6PZ3 - chains A and T of the 3 polymer chains in the assembly; structure by X-ray diffraction, 2.40 A resolution.

== Chain A ==
Protein: DNA polymerase eta
From: Homo sapiens
Notes: EC 2.7.7.7
UniProtKB: Q9Y253 (POLH_HUMAN); numbering as in UniProt (aligned over 1-432)
Sequence (435 residues; row label = number of the first residue in the row; numbers below 1 keep their minus sign (Gly-2 is residue -2)):
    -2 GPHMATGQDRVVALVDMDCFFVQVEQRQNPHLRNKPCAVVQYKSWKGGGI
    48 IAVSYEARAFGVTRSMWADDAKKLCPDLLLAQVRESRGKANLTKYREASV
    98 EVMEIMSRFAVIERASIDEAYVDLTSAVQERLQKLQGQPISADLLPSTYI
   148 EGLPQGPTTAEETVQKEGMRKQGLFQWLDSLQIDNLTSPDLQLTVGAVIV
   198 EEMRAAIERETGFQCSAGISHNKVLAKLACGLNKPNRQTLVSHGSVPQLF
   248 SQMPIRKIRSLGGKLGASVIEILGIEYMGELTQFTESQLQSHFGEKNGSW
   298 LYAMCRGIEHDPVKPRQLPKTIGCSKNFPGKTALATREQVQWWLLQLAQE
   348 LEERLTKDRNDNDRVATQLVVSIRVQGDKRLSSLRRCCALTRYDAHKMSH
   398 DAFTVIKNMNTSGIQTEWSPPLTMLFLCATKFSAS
Unresolved in the structure: -2 to 0, 156-158
Construct notes: expression tag (-2 to 0); engineered mutation Met406 (Cys in Q9Y253)
Curated features (UniProtKB/Swiss-Prot):
  - binding site (Mg(2+)): Asp13, Met14, Asp115, Glu116
  - binding site (Mn(2+)): Asp13, Met14, Asp115, Glu116
  - binding site (a 2'-deoxyribonucleoside 5'-triphosphate): Arg61
  - natural variant: Val37 (deletion: In XPV), Leu75 (deletion: In XPV), Arg93 (R93P: In XPV), Arg111 (R111H: In XPV), Thr122 (T122P: In XPV), Gly153 (G153D: In a breast cancer sample), Thr191 (T191P: In XPV), Gly263 (G263V: In XPV), Val266 (V266D: In XPV), Gly295 (G295R: In XPV), Arg361 (R361S: In XPV)
  - mutagenesis: Tyr52 (Y52A/F: Reduces DNA polymerase activity; Y52E: Reduces DNA polymerase activity. Increases fidelity of replication and reduces translesion bypass), Arg61 (R61A: Reduces enzymatic activity by two-thirds), Ser62 (S62G: Increased DNA polymerase activity and translesion bypass compared to wild-type), Ala68 (A68S/V: Severe reduction in thymine dimer translesion bypass), Asn324 to Pro326 (Reduces binding to chromatin and to monoubiquitinated PCNA. Abolishes binding to monoubiquitinated PCNA; when associated with 705-E--H-713 Del)
Metal / ion sites: Mg2+ site 1: Asp13, Met14, Asp115 (together with XG4); Mg2+ site 2: Asp13, Asp115, Glu116 (together with XG4) (shared with 1 residue of chain P)
Residues lining bound ligands: XG4 (2'-deoxy-5'-O-[(R)-hydroxy{[(R)-hydroxy(phosphonooxy)phosphoryl]amino}phosphoryl]guanosine): Asp13, Met14, Asp15, Cys16, Phe17, Phe18, Gln38, Ile48, Ala49, Tyr52, Arg55, Arg61, Ile114, Asp115, Glu116, Lys231
From the paper describing this entry:
  - catalytic residues: Asp13, Asp115, Glu116
  - binding site for XG4: Phe18, Arg61
  - binding site for DNA template containing cytarabine (AraC) residue (chain T): Gln38, Asn324
  - Mg2+ coordination: Asp13, Met14, Asp115, Glu116

== Chain T ==
Molecule: DNA template containing cytarabine (AraC) residue
Sequence (12 nucleotides; numbered 1 to 12; the number before each row is that of its first residue):
     1 CATXACAGTGCT
Modified residues: CAR (cytosine arabinose-5'-phosphate) at position 4
Residues lining bound ligands: XG4 (2'-deoxy-5'-O-[(R)-hydroxy{[(R)-hydroxy(phosphonooxy)phosphoryl]amino}phosphoryl]guanosine): DT3, CAR_4, DA5

== Chain A / chain T interface ==
Residue-residue contacts (40):
  Gln38(A) - CAR_4(T)  base contact
  Gln38(A) - DA5(T)  sugar contact
  Tyr39(A) - CAR_4(T)  phosphate contact
  Tyr39(A) - DA5(T)  hydrogen bond to the phosphate
  Trp42(A) - DA2(T)  stacking on the base
  Gly46(A) - DT3(T)  base contact
  Ile47(A) - DT3(T)  base contact
  Ile48(A) - DT3(T)  base contact
  Ser62(A) - DT3(T)  base contact
  Trp64(A) - DT3(T)  base contact
  Lys86(A) - DC6(T)  salt bridge to the phosphate
  Ala87(A) - DA5(T)  sugar contact
  Leu89(A) - DA5(T)  phosphate contact
  Arg93(A) - DC6(T)  salt bridge to the phosphate
  Arg93(A) - DA7(T)  salt bridge to the phosphate
  Lys293(A) - DG10(T)  salt bridge to the phosphate
  Lys293(A) - DC11(T)  phosphate contact
  Lys311(A) - DT9(T)  phosphate contact
  Arg313(A) - DG8(T)  hydrogen bond to the phosphate
  Arg313(A) - DT9(T)  salt bridge to the phosphate
  Pro316(A) - DG8(T)  phosphate contact
  Lys317(A) - DG8(T)  hydrogen bond to the phosphate
  Lys317(A) - DT9(T)  salt bridge to the phosphate
  Thr318(A) - DA7(T)  sugar contact
  Thr318(A) - DG8(T)  hydrogen bond to the phosphate
  Ile319(A) - DA7(T)  phosphate contact
  Gly320(A) - DC6(T)  sugar contact
  Gly320(A) - DA7(T)  hydrogen bond to the phosphate
  Cys321(A) - DC6(T)  phosphate contact
  Ser322(A) - DA5(T)  sugar contact
  Ser322(A) - DC6(T)  hydrogen bond to the phosphate
  Lys323(A) - DA5(T)  phosphate contact
  Asn324(A) - CAR_4(T)  hydrogen bond to the sugar
  Asn324(A) - DA5(T)  hydrogen bond to the phosphate
  Pro326(A) - DC1(T)  phosphate contact
  Pro326(A) - DA2(T)  base contact
  Pro326(A) - CAR_4(T)  phosphate contact
  Gly327(A) - DC1(T)  hydrogen bond to the phosphate
  Arg351(A) - DC6(T)  salt bridge to the phosphate
  Arg351(A) - DA7(T)  salt bridge to the phosphate
Interface residues without a listed pair, chain A (31 interface residues in all): Arg111, Leu315, Thr329, Glu347

== In short ==
31 residues of chain A face 11 of chain T across their interface, with 9 hydrogen bonds, 8 salt bridges and 1
aromatic stacking contact. Among the polar pairs are Asn324(A)-CAR_4(T), Tyr39(A)-DA5(T) and Arg313(A)-DG8(T).
From the paper: catalytic residues Asp13(A), Asp115(A) and Glu116(A); a binding site for XG4 at Phe18(A) and
Arg61(A).
Chain A is DNA polymerase eta (Homo sapiens) and chain T is DNA template containing cytarabine (AraC) residue;
the structure, Polymerase Eta-catalyzed insertion of correct G opposite template cytarabine (AraC) residue,
was determined by X-ray diffraction (same publication as 6Q02).
